7USC - chains C and D of the 5 polymer chains in the assembly; structure by electron microscopy, 3.00 A resolution.

== Chain C ==
Protein: Wiskott-Aldrich syndrome protein family member 1
Source organism: Homo sapiens
UniProt: Q92558 (WASF1_HUMAN); the construct has insertions or renumbered stretches relative to UniProt, so the offset changes along the chain: 1-177 = UniProt 1-177; 414-466 = UniProt 178-230; 485-559 = UniProt 485-559
Amino-acid sequence (323 residues; row label = number of the first residue in the row; note: 236 numbers in that range are skipped by the numbering (no residue carries them; nothing is unmodelled there)):
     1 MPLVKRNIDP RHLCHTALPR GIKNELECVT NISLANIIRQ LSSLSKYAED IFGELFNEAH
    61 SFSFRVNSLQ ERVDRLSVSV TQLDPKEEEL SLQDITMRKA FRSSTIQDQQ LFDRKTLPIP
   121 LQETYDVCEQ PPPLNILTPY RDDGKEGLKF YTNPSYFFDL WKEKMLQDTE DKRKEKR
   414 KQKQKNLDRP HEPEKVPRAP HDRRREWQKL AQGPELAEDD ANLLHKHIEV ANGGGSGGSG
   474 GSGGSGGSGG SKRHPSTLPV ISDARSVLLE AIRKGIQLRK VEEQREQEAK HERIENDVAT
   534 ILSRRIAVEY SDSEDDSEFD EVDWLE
Not modelled in the structure: 1-23, 414-498, 519-527, 544-559
Sequence notes: linker (467-484)
Reported in the primary citation:
  - post-translational modification sites: Y151 (citing earlier work)

== Chain D ==
Protein: Protein BRICK1
Source organism: Homo sapiens
UniProt: Q8WUW1 (BRK1_HUMAN); residue numbers follow UniProt; this construct covers 1-75
Amino-acid sequence (75 residues; row label = number of the first residue in the row):
     1 MAGQEDPVQR EIHQDWANRE YIEIITSSIK KIADFLNSFD MSCRSRLATL NEKLTALERR
    61 IEYIEARVTK GETLT
Not modelled in the structure: 1-9, 70-75
UniProt features mapped onto this chain:
  - modified residue: A2 (N-acetylalanine)

== Interface between chain C and chain D ==
Residue-residue contacts - 40 pairs, chain C then chain D:
  E25(C) - E11(D)
  L26(C) - E11(D)
  L26(C) - D15(D)
  E27(C) - E11(D)
  T30(C) - N18(D)
  S33(C) - I22(D)
  I37(C) - I25(D)  hydrophobic
  L41(C) - I29(D)  hydrophobic
  L44(C) - I32(D)  hydrophobic
  L44(C) - L36(D)  hydrophobic
  A48(C) - L36(D)  hydrophobic
  I51(C) - D40(D)
  F52(C) - F39(D)  hydrophobic
  E54(C) - R44(D)  salt bridge
  L55(C) - F39(D)  hydrophobic
  L55(C) - D40(D)
  L55(C) - C43(D)  hydrophobic
  L55(C) - R44(D)
  E58(C) - L47(D)
  F62(C) - L47(D)
  F62(C) - N51(D)
  R65(C) - N51(D)  hydrogen bond
  R65(C) - L54(D)
  R65(C) - T55(D)  hydrogen bond
  R65(C) - E58(D)  salt bridge
  L69(C) - L54(D)  hydrophobic
  L69(C) - L57(D)  hydrophobic
  L69(C) - I61(D)  hydrophobic
  R72(C) - I61(D)
  R72(C) - E62(D)  salt bridge
  R72(C) - E65(D)  salt bridge
  V73(C) - I61(D)  hydrophobic
  L76(C) - I64(D)  hydrophobic
  L76(C) - V68(D)  hydrophobic
  V80(C) - V68(D)  hydrophobic
  L83(C) - V68(D)  hydrophobic
  F101(C) - Y63(D)  hydrophobic
  F101(C) - A66(D)  hydrophobic
  S103(C) - R59(D)
  S104(C) - R59(D)  hydrogen bond (backbone-side chain)
Interface residues without a listed pair, chain C (28 interface residues in all): L34, Y47, V66
Interface residues without a listed pair, chain D (30 interface residues in all): Y21, T26, A33, L50

== In short ==
Chain C and chain D form an interface of 28 and 30 residues respectively; the contacts include 3 hydrogen
bonds and 4 salt bridges. Among the polar pairs are E54(C)-R44(D), R65(C)-E58(D) and R72(C)-E62(D). From the
paper: a modification site at Y151(C).
Chain C is Wiskott-Aldrich syndrome protein family member 1 and chain D is Protein BRICK1, both from Homo
sapiens; the structure, Cryo-EM structure of WAVE Regulatory Complex, was determined by electron microscopy.
